Entry 8QLB (X-ray diffraction, 1.80 A resolution); this record covers chains A and B of the 3 polymer chains in the assembly.

[Chain A]
Protein: Tubulin alpha-1B chain
Organism: Bos taurus
UniProtKB: P81947 (TBA1B_BOVIN); residues 1-451 here = UniProt positions 1-451
Sequence (451 residues; each row starts with the number of its first residue):
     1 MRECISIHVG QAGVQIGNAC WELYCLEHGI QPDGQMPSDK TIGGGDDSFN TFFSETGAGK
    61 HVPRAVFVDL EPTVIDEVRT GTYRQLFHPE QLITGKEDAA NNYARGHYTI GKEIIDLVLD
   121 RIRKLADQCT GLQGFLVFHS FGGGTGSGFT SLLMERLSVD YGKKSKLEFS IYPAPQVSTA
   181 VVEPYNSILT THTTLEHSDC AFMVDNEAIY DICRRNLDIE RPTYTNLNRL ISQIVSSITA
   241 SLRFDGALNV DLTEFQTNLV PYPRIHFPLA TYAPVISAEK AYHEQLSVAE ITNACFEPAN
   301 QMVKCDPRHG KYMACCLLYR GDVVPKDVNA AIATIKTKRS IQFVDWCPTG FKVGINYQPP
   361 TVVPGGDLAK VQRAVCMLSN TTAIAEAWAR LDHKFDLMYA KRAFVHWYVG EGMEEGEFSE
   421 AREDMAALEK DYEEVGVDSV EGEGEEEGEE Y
Disordered / not traced: 438-451
Ion coordination: Ca2+: Asp39, Thr41, Gly44, Glu55
Small-molecule neighbours:
  - GTP (guanosine-5'-triphosphate): Gly10, Gln11, Ala12, Gln15, Ile16, Asp69, Asp98, Ala99, Ala100, Asn101, Ser140, Gly142, Gly143, Gly144, Thr145, Gly146, Ile171, Pro173, Val177, Ser178, Thr179, Glu183, Asn206, Tyr224, Leu227, Asn228, Ile231
  - Azo-Combretastatin A4 (trans) (VYT): Thr179, Ala180, Val181

[Chain B]
Protein: Tubulin beta-2B chain
Organism: Bos taurus
UniProtKB: Q6B856 (TBB2B_BOVIN); residue numbers follow UniProt; this construct covers 1-445
Sequence (445 residues; numbered 1 to 445; the number before each row is that of its first residue):
     1 MREIVHIQAG QCGNQIGAKF WEVISDEHGI DPTGSYHGDS DLQLERINVY YNEATGNKYV
    61 PRAILVDLEP GTMDSVRSGP FGQIFRPDNF VFGQSGAGNN WAKGHYTEGA ELVDSVLDVV
   121 RKESESCDCL QGFQLTHSLG GGTGSGMGTL LISKIREEYP DRIMNTFSVM PSPKVSDTVV
   181 EPYNATLSVH QLVENTDETY CIDNEALYDI CFRTLKLTTP TYGDLNHLVS ATMSGVTTCL
   241 RFPGQLNADL RKLAVNMVPF PRLHFFMPGF APLTSRGSQQ YRALTVPELT QQMFDSKNMM
   301 AACDPRHGRY LTVAAIFRGR MSMKEVDEQM LNVQNKNSSY FVEWIPNNVK TAVCDIPPRG
   361 LKMSATFIGN STAIQELFKR ISEQFTAMFR RKAFLHWYTG EGMDEMEFTE AESNMNDLVS
   421 EYQQYQDATA DEQGEFEEEE GEDEA
Disordered / not traced: 279-283, 432-445
Swiss-Prot annotation at these positions:
  - motif: Met1 to Ile4 (MREI motif)
  - binding site (GTP): Gln11, Glu69, Ser138, Gly142, Thr143, Gly144, Asn204, Asn226
  - binding site (Mg(2+)): Glu69
  - modified residue: Ser40 (Phosphoserine), Thr55 (Phosphothreonine), Lys58 (N6-acetyllysine), Ser172 (Phosphoserine), Thr285 (Phosphothreonine), Thr290 (Phosphothreonine), Arg318 (Omega-N-methylarginine), Glu438 (5-glutamyl polyglutamate)
  - cross-link (Glycyl lysine isopeptide (Lys-Gly)): Lys58 (interchain with G-Cter in ubiquitin), Lys324 (interchain with G-Cter in ubiquitin)
Small-molecule neighbours:
  - GDP (guanosine-5'-diphosphate): Gly10, Gln11, Cys12, Gln15, Ile16, Asp67, Ala97, Asn99, Ser138, Gly140, Gly141, Gly142, Thr143, Gly144, Val169, Pro171, Val175, Ser176, Glu181, Asn204, Leu207, Tyr222, Leu225, Asn226
  - Azo-Combretastatin A4 (trans) (VYT): Val236, Cys239, Leu240, Leu246, Asn247, Ala248, Asp249, Leu250, Lys252, Leu253, Asn256, Met257, Thr312, Val313, Ala314, Ile316, Asn347, Asn348, Lys350, Ile368

[Interface between chain A and chain B]
Residue-residue contacts (50; chain A residue first):
  Glu71(A) - Asn247(B)  hydrogen bond
  Pro72(A) - Arg2(B)
  Thr73(A) - Asn247(B)
  Lys96(A) - Met1(B)
  Lys96(A) - Arg2(B)  hydrogen bond (backbone-side chain)
  Lys96(A) - Asp128(B)  salt bridge
  Glu97(A) - Met1(B)
  Glu97(A) - Arg162(B)  salt bridge
  Asp98(A) - Lys252(B)  salt bridge
  Ala100(A) - Arg251(B)
  Ala100(A) - Lys252(B)
  Ala100(A) - Val255(B)
  Asn101(A) - Lys252(B)
  Asn101(A) - Asn256(B)  hydrogen bond
  Arg105(A) - Arg251(B)
  Pro175(A) - Asn347(B)
  Ser178(A) - Asn347(B)  hydrogen bond
  Ser178(A) - Lys350(B)  hydrogen bond (backbone-side chain)
  Thr179(A) - Lys350(B)
  Ala180(A) - Asn256(B)
  Val181(A) - Asn256(B)  hydrogen bond (backbone-side chain)
  Val181(A) - Ile345(B)  hydrophobic
  Val181(A) - Pro346(B)
  Val181(A) - Asn347(B)
  Arg221(A) - Met323(B)
  Tyr224(A) - Gln245(B)
  Lys394(A) - Asn347(B)
  Leu397(A) - Trp344(B)
  Leu397(A) - Ala430(B)  hydrophobic
  Met398(A) - Trp344(B)
  Met398(A) - Pro346(B)
  Lys401(A) - Phe260(B)
  Lys401(A) - Trp344(B)
  Lys401(A) - Thr429(B)  hydrogen bond (side chain-backbone)
  Lys401(A) - Ala430(B)
  Arg402(A) - Phe260(B)
  Ala403(A) - Pro259(B)
  Ala403(A) - Phe260(B)  hydrophobic
  Phe404(A) - Val255(B)
  Phe404(A) - Asn256(B)
  Phe404(A) - Val258(B)
  Phe404(A) - Pro259(B)  hydrogen bond (backbone-backbone)
  Phe404(A) - Ile345(B)  hydrophobic
  His406(A) - Val258(B)
  His406(A) - Pro259(B)
  His406(A) - Pro261(B)
  Trp407(A) - Ala254(B)
  Trp407(A) - Val255(B)
  Trp407(A) - Val258(B)  hydrogen bond (side chain-backbone)
  Glu411(A) - Arg251(B)  salt bridge
Interface residues without a listed pair, chain A (28 interface residues in all): Val182, Glu220
Interface residues without a listed pair, chain B (30 interface residues in all): Cys129, Asp197, Thr312, Lys324, Glu343, Ala428, Asp431

[Summary]
Chain A and chain B form an interface of 28 and 30 residues respectively; the contacts include 9 hydrogen
bonds and 4 salt bridges. Among the polar pairs are Lys96(A)-Asp128(B), Glu97(A)-Arg162(B) and
Asp98(A)-Lys252(B). Azo-Combretastatin A4 (trans) is bound between chain A and chain B.
Here chain A is Tubulin alpha-1B chain and chain B is Tubulin beta-2B chain, both from Bos taurus. Entry 8QLB
(Ultrafast structural transitions in an azobenzene photoswitch at near-atomic resolution: 100 ns structure)
was determined by X-ray diffraction.
